Entry 4V4W (electron microscopy, 15.00 A resolution (very low resolution: no residue pairs are listed; an interface is given only as per-side residue counts)); this record covers chains B0 and BH of the 52 polymer chains in the assembly.

== Chain B0 ==
Molecule: 23S ribosomal RNA
Organism: Escherichia coli
Sequence (2740 nucleotides; numbered 16 to 2902; 147 numbers in that range are skipped by the numbering (no residue carries them; nothing is unmodelled there); the number before each row is that of its first residue):
    16 CGUACACGGU GGAUGCCCUG GCAGUCA
    44 AGGCGAUGAA GGACGUGCUA AUCUGCGAUA AGCGUCGGUA AGGUGAUAUG AACCGUU
   102 UAACCGGCGA UUUCCGAAUG GGGAA
   128 CCC
   140 CG
   149 AUCAUU
   161 AUCCA
   172 AAUGAGGCGA ACCGGGGGAA CUGAAACAUC UAAGUACCCC GAGGAAAAGA AAUCAACCGA
   232 GAUUCCCCCA GUAGCGGCGA GCGAACGGGG AGCAGCCC
   271 GAGCCU
   278 AAUCAGUGUG UGUGUU
   295 GUGGAAGCGU CUGGAAAGGC GCGCGAUACA GGGUGACAGC CCCGUACAC
   347 AAUGCACAUG CUGU
   362 AGCUCGAUGA GUAGGGCGGG
   383 C
   385 CGUGGUA
   393 CCUGUCUGAA UAUGGGGGGA CCAUCCUCCA AGGCUAAAUA CUC
   437 UGACUGACCG AUAGUGAACC AGUACCGUGA GGGAAAGGCG AAAAGAACCC CGGCGAGGGG
   497 AGUGAAAAAG AACCUGAAAC CGUGUACGUA CAAGCAGUGG GAGGCACCUU AUGCGUGUUA
   557 UGGCGUGCCU UUUGUAUAAU GGGUCAGCGA CUUAUAUUCU GUAGCAAGGU UAACC
   617 GGGGAGCCGA AGGGAAACCG AGUCUUAAC
   647 GGGCGUUAAG UUGCAGGGUA UAGACCCGAA ACCCGGUGAU CUAGCCAUGG GCAGGUUGAA
   707 GGUUGGGUAA CACUAACUGG AGGACCGAAC CGACUAAUGU UGAAAAAUUA GCGGAUGACU
   767 UGUGGCUGGG GGUGAAAGGC CAAUCAAACC GGGAGAUAGC UGGUUCUCCC CGAAAGCUAU
   827 UUAGGUAGCG CCUCGUGAAU
   848 CAUCUCCGGG GGUAGAGCAC UGUUUCGGCA AGGGGGUC
   891 GACUU
   897 CCAACCCGAU GCAAACUGCG AAUACCGGAG
   928 AUGUUAUCAC GGGAGACACA CGGCGGGUG
   958 UAACGUCCGU CGUGAAGAGG GAAACAACCC AGACCGC
   996 AGCUAAGGUC CCAAAGUCAU GGUUAAGUGG GAAACGAUGU GGGAAGGCCC AGACAGCCAG
  1056 GAUGUUGGCU UAGAAGCAGC CAUCAUUUAA AGAAAGCGUA AUAGCUCACU GGUCGAGUCG
  1116 GCCUGCGCGG AAGAUGUA
  1135 CGGGGCUAAA CCAUGCACCG AAGCUGCGGC AGCGACG
  1173 UUAUGCGUUG UUGGGUAGGG GAGCGUUCUG UA
  1206 GCCUGCGAAG GUGUGCUGUG AGGCAUGCUG GAGGUAUCAG AAGUGCGAAU GCUGACAUAA
  1266 GUAACGAUAA AGCGGGUGAA AAGCCCGCUC GCCGGAAGAC CAAGGGUUCC UGUCCAACGU
  1326 UAAUCGGGGC AGGGUGAGUC GA
  1349 CCCUAAGGCG AGGCCGAAAG GCGUAGUCGA UGGGAAACAG GUUAAUAUUC CUGUACUUGG
  1409 UGUGUGGGUG AUGGAGGGAC GGAGAAGGCU AUGUUAUGCC AAGCUAUGGC UGCUGGUUGG
  1469 UACGCUCAAG GGCGAUCGGG UCAGAAAAUC UACCGGUCAC AUGCCUCAGA CGUAUCGGGA
  1529 GCUUCCUCGG AAGCGAAGUA ACAAA
  1555 GCCCU
  1561 CUUCCAGGAA AAGCUUCUAA ACGUUGAAAC AUGUCAAAUC GUACCCCAAA CCGACACAGG
  1621 UGGUCAGGUA GAGAAUACCA
  1642 GGCGCUUGAG AGAACUCGGG UGAAGGAACU AGGCAAAAUG GUGCCGUAAC UUCGGGAGAA
  1702 GGCACGCUGA U
  1716 UAG
  1728 CUCGC
  1741 CUG
  1746 AUCAGUCGAA GAUACCAGCU GGCUGCAACU GUUUAUUAAA AACACAGCAC UGUGCAAACA
  1806 CGAAAGUGGA CGUAUACGGU GUGACGCCUG CCCGGUGCCG GAAGGUUAA
  1859 UGGGGUU
  1869 GCAA
  1877 AGCUCU
  1887 CGAAGCCCCG GUAAACGGCG GCCGUAACUA UAACGGUCCU AAGGUAGCGA AAUUCCUUGU
  1947 CGGGUAAGUU CCGACCUGCA CGAAUGGCGU AAUGAUGGCC AGGCUGUCUC CACCCGAGAC
  2007 UCAGUGAAAU UGAACUCGCU GUGAAGAUGC AGUGUACCCG CGGCAAGACG GAAAGACCCC
  2067 GUGAACCUUU ACUAUAGCUU GACACUGAAC AUUGAGCCUU GAUGUGUAGG AUAGGUGGGA
  2127 GGCUUUGAAG UGUGGACGCC AGUCUGCAUG GAGCCGGCCU UGAAAUACCA CCCUUUAAUG
  2187 UUUGAUGUUC UAAC
  2207 CCG
  2211 AAUCCGG
  2223 GGACAGUGUC UGGUGGGUAG UUUGACUGGG GCGGUCUCCU CCUAAAGAGU AACGGAGGAG
  2283 CACGAAGGUU GGCUAAUCCU GG
  2310 CAUCAGGAGG UUAGUGCAAU GGCAUAAGCC AGCUUGACUG CGAGCGUGAC GGCGCGAGCA
  2370 GGUGCGAAAG CAGGUCAUAG UGAUCCGGUG GU
  2403 CUGAAUGGAA GGGCCAUCG
  2423 UCAACGGA
  2433 AAAGGUACUC CGGGGAUAAC AGGCUGAUAC CGCCCAAGAG UUCAUAUCGA CGGCGGUGUU
  2493 UGGCACCUCG AUGUCGGCUC AUCACAUCCU GGGGCUGAAG UAGGUCCCAA GGGUAUGGCU
  2553 GUUCGCCAUU UAAAGUGGUA CGCGAGCUGG GUUUAGAACG UCGUGAGACA GUUCGGUCCC
  2613 UAUCUGCCGU GGGCG
  2631 GAGAACUGAG GGGGGCUGCU CCUAGUACGA GAGGACCGGA GUGGACGCAU CACUGGUGUU
  2691 CGGGUUGUCA
  2702 GCCA
  2707 UGGCACUGCC CGGUAGCUAA AUGCGG
  2734 AGAGAUAAGU GCUGAAAGCA UCUAAGCACG AAACUUGCCC CGAGAUGAGU UCUCCC
  2808 GAAGGAACGU UGAAGACGAC GACGUUGAUA GGCCGGGUGU GUAAGCGCAG CAAUGCGUUG
  2868 AGCUAACCGG UACUAAUGAA CCGAGGUCUU GACCA

== Chain BH ==
Molecule: 50S ribosomal protein L13
Organism: Escherichia coli
Reference sequence: P0AA10 (RL13_ECOLI); residues 1-142 here = UniProt positions 1-142
Amino-acid sequence (142 residues; each row starts with the number of its first residue):
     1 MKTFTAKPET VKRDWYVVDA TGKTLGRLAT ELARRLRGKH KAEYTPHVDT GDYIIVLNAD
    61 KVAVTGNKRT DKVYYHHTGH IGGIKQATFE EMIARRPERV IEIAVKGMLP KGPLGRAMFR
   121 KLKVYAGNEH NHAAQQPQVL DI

== Interface between chain B0 and chain BH ==
At this resolution (15 A) residue pairs are not listed: 29 residues of chain B0 and 53 of chain BH lie at the interface.

== Overview ==
29 residues of chain B0 face 53 of chain BH across their interface.
Chain B0 is 23S ribosomal RNA and chain BH is 50S ribosomal protein L13, both from Escherichia coli; the
structure, Structure of a SecM-stalled E. coli ribosome complex obtained by fitting atomic models for RNA and
..., was determined by electron microscopy (same publication as 4V4V).
